PDB entry 6RJ4 | X-ray diffraction, 1.90 A resolution | chains F and E of the 6 polymer chains in the assembly

[Chain F]
Protein: Molybdenum storage protein subunit beta
From: Azotobacter vinelandii (strain DJ / ATCC BAA-1303)
Reference sequence: P84253 (MOSB_AZOVD); residue numbers follow UniProt; this construct covers 2-270
Amino-acid sequence (269 residues; each row starts with the number of its first residue):
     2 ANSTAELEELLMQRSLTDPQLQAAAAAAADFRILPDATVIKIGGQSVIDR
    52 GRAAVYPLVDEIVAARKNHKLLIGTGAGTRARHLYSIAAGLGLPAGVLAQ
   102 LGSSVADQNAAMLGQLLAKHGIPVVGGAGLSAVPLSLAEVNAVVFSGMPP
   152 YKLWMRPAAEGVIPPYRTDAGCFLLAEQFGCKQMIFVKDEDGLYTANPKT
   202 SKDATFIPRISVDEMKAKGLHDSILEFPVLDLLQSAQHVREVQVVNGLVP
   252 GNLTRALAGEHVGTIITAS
Not modelled in the structure: 2-3
Ligand contacts: ADP (adenosine-5'-diphosphate): Gln46, Arg83, Lys189, Gly193, Leu194, Tyr195, Thr196, Ala197, Asn198, Pro199, Leu221, Ser224, Ile225

[Chain E]
Protein: Molybdenum storage protein subunit alpha
From: Azotobacter vinelandii (strain DJ / ATCC BAA-1303)
Reference sequence: P84308 (MOSA_AZOVD); residue numbers follow UniProt; this construct covers 2-276
Amino-acid sequence (275 residues; row label = number of the first residue in the row):
     2 TDTTNSIKHVISPLARQTLQDRDLTRPVAGKRPIRLLPWLQVVKIGGRVM
    52 DRGADAILPLVEELRKLLPEHRLLILTGAGVRARHVFSVGLDLGLPVGSL
   102 APLAASEAGQNGHILAAMLASEGVSYVEHPTVADQLAIHLSATRAVVGSA
   152 FPPYHHHEFPGSRIPPHRADTGAFLLADAFGAAGLTIVENVDGIYTADPN
   202 GPDRGQARFLPETSATDLAKSEGPLPVDRALLDVMATARHIERVQVVNGL
   252 VPGRLTAALRGEHVGTLIRTGVRPA
Not modelled in the structure: 2-17
Metal / ion sites: Mg2+: Glu190, Pro227 (together with ATP)
Ligand contacts: ATP (adenosine-5'-triphosphate): Lys45, Ile46, Gly47, Gly48, Arg49, Val50, Gly79, Ala80, Gly81, Arg85, Ala170, Glu190, Asn191, Val192, Gly194, Ile195, Tyr196, Ala198, Asp199, Pro200, Asn201, Pro225, Leu226, Pro227

[How chain F and chain E interact]
Residue-residue contacts (96):
  Thr5(F) with Asp93(E)
  Glu9(F) with Ser89(E)
  Leu12(F) with Arg85(E), hydrogen bond (backbone-side chain); Ser89(E)
  Met13(F) with Arg49(E), hydrogen bond (backbone-side chain); Val82(E), hydrophobic; Arg85(E); His86(E)
  Arg15(F) with Arg49(E); Arg85(E), hydrogen bond (backbone-side chain)
  Ser16(F) with Arg85(E); Leu226(E), hydrogen bond (side chain-backbone)
  Leu17(F) with Arg85(E); Phe88(E), hydrophobic; Ile165(E), hydrophobic; Arg169(E)
  Thr18(F) with Arg169(E); Pro225(E); Leu226(E), hydrogen bond (side chain-backbone); Val228(E)
  Asp19(F) with Pro225(E)
  Pro20(F) with Gly224(E)
  Leu22(F) with Ile165(E), hydrophobic
  Gln23(F) with Ser163(E), hydrogen bond; Ile165(E)
  Ala26(F) with Arg164(E); Ile165(E), hydrophobic
  Ala27(F) with Arg164(E)
  Ala29(F) with Leu92(E); Arg164(E), hydrogen bond (backbone-side chain)
  Ala30(F) with Gly95(E); Arg164(E), hydrogen bond (backbone-side chain)
  Asp31(F) with Gly95(E)
  Phe32(F) with Leu94(E); Gly95(E), hydrogen bond (backbone-backbone)
  Ile34(F) with Pro97(E), hydrophobic; Ser100(E)
  Leu92(F) with Ile35(E)
  Gly93(F) with Pro34(E); Ile35(E), hydrogen bond (backbone-backbone)
  Leu94(F) with Ile35(E), hydrophobic
  Pro95(F) with Pro34(E), hydrophobic; Ala180(E)
  Val98(F) with Leu37(E), hydrophobic
  Ala129(F) with His156(E); His157(E)
  Gly130(F) with His156(E); His157(E), hydrogen bond (backbone-side chain)
  Pro150(F) with His158(E)
  Pro151(F) with Pro154(E); Tyr155(E); His158(E)
  Tyr152(F) with Tyr155(E), hydrophobic; His158(E), hydrogen bond (side chain-backbone); Phe160(E)
  Leu154(F) with Ala134(E); Leu177(E), hydrophobic; Ala180(E); Phe181(E), hydrophobic
  Trp155(F) with His130(E); Val133(E), hydrophobic; Ala134(E), hydrophobic; Pro153(E); Pro154(E); Tyr155(E), hydrogen bond (backbone-side chain); Gly173(E); Leu176(E); Leu177(E)
  Arg157(F) with Tyr155(E); His168(E), hydrogen bond; Asp234(E); Val235(E)
  Pro158(F) with Thr238(E); Arg240(E)
  Ala159(F) with Arg240(E), hydrogen bond (backbone-side chain)
  Ala160(F) with Arg240(E)
  Glu161(F) with Arg240(E)
  Gly162(F) with Arg240(E), hydrogen bond (backbone-side chain)
  Val163(F) with Pro34(E), hydrophobic
  Tyr167(F) with Phe160(E)
  Gly172(F) with His158(E), hydrogen bond (backbone-side chain)
  Leu175(F) with His158(E); Pro161(E)
  Leu176(F) with His157(E); His158(E)
  Glu178(F) with Pro161(E)
  Gln179(F) with Pro97(E); Gly99(E), hydrogen bond (side chain-backbone); Ser100(E), hydrogen bond; His157(E)
  Leu233(F) with Phe160(E), hydrophobic; Pro161(E)
  Ser236(F) with Pro161(E); Gly162(E), hydrogen bond (backbone-backbone)
  Ala237(F) with Pro161(E), hydrophobic
  Gln238(F) with Gly162(E), hydrogen bond (side chain-backbone)
Interface residues without a listed pair, chain F (53 interface residues in all): Leu8, Leu131, Met156, Phe180, His239
Interface residues without a listed pair, chain E (52 interface residues in all): Leu96, Val98, Glu159, Pro203, Asp229, Arg230

[In short]
The interface between chain F and chain E involves 53 residues on one side and 52 on the other; the contacts
include 21 hydrogen bonds. Among the polar pairs are Leu12(F)-Arg85(E), Met13(F)-Arg49(E) and
Arg15(F)-Arg85(E). Chain F binds ADP. Chain E binds ATP.
Chain F is Molybdenum storage protein subunit beta and chain E is Molybdenum storage protein subunit alpha,
both from Azotobacter vinelandii (strain DJ / ATCC BAA-1303); the structure, Molybdenum storage protein -
P6422, ADP, was determined by X-ray diffraction (same publication as 6RIS, 6RKD and 6RKE).
